PDB entry 6XF8 | electron microscopy, 6.50 A resolution (low resolution: residue-level contacts below are approximate; hydrogen-bond / salt-bridge calls are withheld) | chains G and F of the 9 polymer chains in the assembly

Chain G:
Molecule: Outer capsid protein sigma-3
From: Reovirus type 1 (strain Lang)
UniProtKB: P07939 (SIGM3_REOVL); residues 1-365 here = UniProt positions 1-365
Amino-acid sequence (365 residues; row label = number of the first residue in the row):
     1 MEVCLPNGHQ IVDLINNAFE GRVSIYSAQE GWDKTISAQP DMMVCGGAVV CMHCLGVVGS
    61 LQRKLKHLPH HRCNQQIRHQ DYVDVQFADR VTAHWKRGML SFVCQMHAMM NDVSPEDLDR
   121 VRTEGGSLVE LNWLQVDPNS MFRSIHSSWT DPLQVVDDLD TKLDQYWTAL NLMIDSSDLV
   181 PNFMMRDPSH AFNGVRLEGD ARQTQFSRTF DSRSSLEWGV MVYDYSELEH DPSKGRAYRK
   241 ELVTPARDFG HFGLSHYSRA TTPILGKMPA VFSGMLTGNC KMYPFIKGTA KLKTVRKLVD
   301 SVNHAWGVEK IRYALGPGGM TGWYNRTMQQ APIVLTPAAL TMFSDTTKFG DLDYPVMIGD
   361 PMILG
Construct notes: conflict Cys104 (Ala in P07939), Asn325 (Asp in P07939)
Swiss-Prot annotation at these positions:
  - zinc finger: Cys51 to Cys73 (CCHC-type)

Chain F:
Molecule: Outer capsid protein mu-1
From: Reovirus type 1 (strain Lang)
UniProtKB: P11077 (MU1_REOVL); residue numbers follow UniProt; this construct covers 43-675
Amino-acid sequence (633 residues; numbered 43 to 675; the number before each row is that of its first residue):
    43 PGGVPWIAIG DETSVTSPGA LRRMTSKDIP ETAIINTDNS SGAVPSESAL VPYNDEPLVV
   103 VTEHAIANFT KAEMALEFNR EFLDKLRVLS VSPKYSDLLT YVDCYVGVSA RQALNNFQKQ
   163 VPVITPTRQT MYVDSIQAAL KALEKWEIDL RVAQTLLPTN VPIGEVSCPM QSVVKLLDDQ
   223 LPDDSLIRRY PKEAAVALAK RNGGIQWMDV SEGTVMNEAV NAVAASALAP SASAPPLEEK
   283 SKLTEQAMDL VTAAEPEIIA SLVPVPAPVF AIPPKPADYN VRTLKIDEAT WLRMIPKTMG
   343 TLFQIQVTDN TGTNWHFNLR GGTRVVNLDQ IAPMRFVLDL GGKSYKETSW DPNGKKVGFI
   403 VFQSKIPFEL WTAASQIGQA TVVNYVQLYA EDSSFTAQSI IATTSLAYNY EPEQLNKTDP
   463 EMNYYLLATF IDSAAITPTN MTQPDVWDAL LTMSPLSAGE VTVKGAVVSE VVPAELIGSY
   523 TPESLNASLP NDAARCMIDR ASKIAEAIKI DDDAGPDEYS PNSVPIQGQL AISQLETGYG
   583 VRIFNPKGIL SKIASRAMQA FIGDPSTIIT QAAPVLSDKN NWIALAQGVK TSLRTKSLSA
   643 GVKTAVSKLS SSESIQNWTQ GFLDKVSTHF PAP
Disordered / not traced: 72-96
Construct notes: conflict Leu344 (Pro in P11077), Phe359 (Leu in P11077)

How chain G and chain F interact:
Contacting residue pairs (11; chain G residue first):
  Arg22(G) - Trp357(F)
  Arg22(G) - Lys398(F)
  Arg22(G) - Tyr427(F)
  Ser24(G) - Thr353(F)
  Trp32(G) - Thr353(F)
  Leu61(G) - Asn352(F)
  Leu61(G) - Val425(F)
  Leu61(G) - Asn426(F)
  Thr277(G) - Ser391(F)
  Gly278(G) - Ser391(F)
  Gly278(G) - Asn482(F)
Other interface residues (no listed pair), chain G (9 interface residues in all): Gln62, Arg63, Lys64

Overview:
Chain G and chain F each contribute 9 residues to their interface.
Here chain G is Outer capsid protein sigma-3 and chain F is Outer capsid protein mu-1, both from Reovirus type
1 (strain Lang). Entry 6XF8 (DLP 5 fold) was determined by electron microscopy (same publication as 6XF7,
6ZTS, 6ZTY and 6ZTZ).
